Entry 7OK6 (X-ray diffraction, 1.95 A resolution); this record covers chains HHH and BBB.

# Chain HHH
Protein: Protein unc-119 homolog B
Organism: Homo sapiens
UniProt: A6NIH7 (U119B_HUMAN); the construct has insertions or renumbered stretches relative to UniProt, so the offset changes along the chain: 58-107 = UniProt 66-115; 125-240 = UniProt 136-251
Sequence (194 residues; numbered 58 to 248 plus 20 insertion-coded residues; 17 numbers in that range are skipped by the numbering (no residue carries them; nothing is unmodelled there); the number before each row is that of its first residue; a row labelled like 107A-107T holds insertion residues (107A, then the next letters in order)):
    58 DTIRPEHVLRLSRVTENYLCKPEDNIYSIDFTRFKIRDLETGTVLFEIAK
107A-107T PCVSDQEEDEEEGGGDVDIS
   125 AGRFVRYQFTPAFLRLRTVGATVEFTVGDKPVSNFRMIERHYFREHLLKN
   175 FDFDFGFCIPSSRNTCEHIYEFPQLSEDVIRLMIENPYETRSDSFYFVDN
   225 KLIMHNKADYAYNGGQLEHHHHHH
Disordered / not traced: 58, 107A-107T, 240-248
Construct notes: expression tag (241-248)
Curated features (UniProtKB/Swiss-Prot):
  - binding site (tetradecanoate): Tyr131
Bound ions: Ca2+: Glu63, Glu213 (shared with 1 residue of chain AAA)

# Chain BBB
Protein: LCK peptide
Sequence (10 residues; row label = number of the first residue in the row; numbering starts at 0):
     0 GCGCSSHPED
Disordered / not traced: 5-9
Covalent attachments: myristic acid (MYR) linked to Gly0

# Chain HHH / chain BBB interface
Pairs across the interface (21):
  Phe88(HHH) - Cys1(BBB)
  Phe91(HHH) - Cys1(BBB)
  Phe91(HHH) - Gly2(BBB)
  Ile105(HHH) - Gly2(BBB)
  Ile105(HHH) - Ser4(BBB)
  Lys107(HHH) - Ser4(BBB)  hydrogen bond (backbone-side chain)
  Gly126(HHH) - Cys3(BBB)
  Gly126(HHH) - Ser4(BBB)
  Arg127(HHH) - Cys3(BBB)
  Phe128(HHH) - Cys3(BBB)  hydrogen bond (backbone-side chain)
  Val129(HHH) - Cys3(BBB)  hydrophobic
  Tyr131(HHH) - Gly2(BBB)
  Val147(HHH) - Cys1(BBB)  hydrophobic
  Met161(HHH) - Cys1(BBB)  hydrophobic
  Glu163(HHH) - Gly0(BBB)  hydrogen bond (side chain-backbone)
  Ser218(HHH) - Gly0(BBB)  hydrogen bond (side chain-backbone)
  Tyr220(HHH) - Gly0(BBB)
  Tyr220(HHH) - Cys1(BBB)  hydrogen bond (side chain-backbone)
  Asn230(HHH) - Gly0(BBB)  hydrogen bond (side chain-backbone)
  Asn230(HHH) - Cys3(BBB)
  Lys231(HHH) - Cys3(BBB)
Also at the interface, not in a pair above, chain HHH (18 interface residues in all): Phe103, Phe179

# In short
The interface between chain HHH and chain BBB involves 18 residues on one side and 5 on the other; the
contacts include 6 hydrogen bonds. Polar contacts include Lys107(HHH)-Ser4(BBB), Phe128(HHH)-Cys3(BBB) and
Glu163(HHH)-Gly0(BBB). Myristic acid is covalently linked to Gly0(BBB).
Chain HHH is Protein unc-119 homolog B (Homo sapiens) and chain BBB is LCK peptide; the structure, Crystal
structure of UNC119B in complex with LCK peptide, was determined by X-ray diffraction, deposited together with
7OK7.
